Entry 5LSK (X-ray diffraction, 3.50 A resolution); this record covers chains A and P of the 5 polymer chains in the assembly.

# Chain A
Protein: Protein MIS12 homolog
Source organism: Homo sapiens
UniProtKB: Q9H081 (MIS12_HUMAN); numbering as in UniProt (aligned over 1-205)
Sequence (205 residues; each row starts with the number of its first residue):
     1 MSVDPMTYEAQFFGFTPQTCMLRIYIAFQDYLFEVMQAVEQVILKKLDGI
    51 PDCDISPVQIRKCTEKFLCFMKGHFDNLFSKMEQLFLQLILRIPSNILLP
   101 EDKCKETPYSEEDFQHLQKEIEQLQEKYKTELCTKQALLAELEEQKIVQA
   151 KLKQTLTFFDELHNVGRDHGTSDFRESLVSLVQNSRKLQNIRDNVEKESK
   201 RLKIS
Disordered / not traced: 1, 201-205
From the paper describing this entry:
  - mutagenesis - Y8A/F12A/F13A, D30A/E34A/E65A/D76A, E65A/D76A: decreased binding to Centromere protein C (chain P)
  - mutagenesis - Y8A/F12A/F13A: abolished localization
  - mutagenesis - D30A/E34A (3-fold): decreased binding to FAMCENP-C1-21
  - mutagenesis - D30A/E34A/E65A/D76A: decreased localization

# Chain P
Protein: Centromere protein C
Source organism: Homo sapiens
UniProtKB: Q03188 (CENPC_HUMAN); numbering as in UniProt (aligned over 1-71)
Sequence (76 residues; numbered -4 to 71; the number before each row is that of its first residue; numbers below 1 keep their minus sign (Gly-4 is residue -4)):
    -4 GPLGSMAASGLDHLKNGYRRRFCRPSRARDINTEQGQNVLEILQDCFEEK
    46 SLANDFSTNSTKSVPNSTRKIKDTCI
Disordered / not traced: -4 to 5, 23-27, 49-71
Sequence notes: expression tag (-4 to 0)
UniProt features mapped onto this chain:
  - cross-link: Lys45 (Glycyl lysine isopeptide (Lys-Gly) (interchain with G-Cter in SUMO2))

# Chain A / chain P interface
Residue-residue contacts - 35 pairs, chain A then chain P:
  Thr16(A) with Arg16(P)
  Gln18(A) with Arg15(P); Arg16(P), hydrogen bond
  Thr19(A) with Arg15(P)
  Leu22(A) with Tyr13(P); Arg15(P)
  Tyr25(A) with Lys10(P); Tyr13(P), hydrophobic
  Gln29(A) with Leu9(P); Lys10(P), hydrogen bond (side chain-backbone)
  Phe33(A) with His8(P); Leu9(P), hydrophobic
  Gln37(A) with Leu6(P)
  Glu40(A) with Leu6(P)
  Glu65(A) with His8(P)
  Leu68(A) with Leu6(P), hydrophobic
  Phe70(A) with Ala48(P), hydrophobic
  Lys72(A) with Leu9(P); Lys10(P)
  His74(A) with Ala48(P)
  Asp76(A) with Lys10(P)
  Asn77(A) with Ser46(P)
  Leu78(A) with Phe42(P)
  Phe79(A) with Tyr13(P)
  Lys81(A) with Cys41(P); Phe42(P); Glu43(P); Glu44(P)
  Met82(A) with Phe42(P)
  Glu83(A) with Tyr13(P), hydrogen bond
  Gln84(A) with Cys41(P)
  Leu85(A) with Leu38(P), hydrophobic; Cys41(P), hydrophobic; Phe42(P), hydrophobic
  Gln88(A) with Ile37(P)
Interface residues without a listed pair, chain A (32 interface residues in all): Val3, Asp4, Met36, Arg61, Thr64, Ser80, Leu89, Arg92
Interface residues without a listed pair, chain P (23 interface residues in all): Asp7, Arg19, Pro20, Ser21, Arg22, Val34, Lys45, Leu47
The authors on this interface:
  - interface residues, chain P: Lys10(P), Tyr13(P), Val34(P), Ile37(P), Leu38(P), Cys41(P), Phe42(P)

# In short
32 residues of chain A face 23 of chain P across their interface; the contacts include 3 hydrogen bonds. Among
the polar pairs are Gln18(A)-Arg16(P), Gln29(A)-Lys10(P) and Glu83(A)-Tyr13(P). From the paper: Y8A/F12A/F13A,
D30A/E34A/E65A/D76A and E65A/D76A of chain A reduce binding to Centromere protein C (chain P); interface
residues Lys10(P), Tyr13(P) and Val34(P) among others.
Here chain A is Protein MIS12 homolog and chain P is Centromere protein C, both from Homo sapiens. Entry 5LSK
(Crystal structure of the human kinetochore MIS12-cenp-C complex) was determined by X-ray diffraction together
with 5LSI and 5LSJ from the same study.
